4EK9 - chain A; structure by X-ray diffraction, 2.50 A resolution.

== Chain A ==
Name: Histone-lysine N-methyltransferase, H3 lysine-79 specific
Source organism: Homo sapiens
Notes: EC 2.1.1.43
Reference sequence: Q8TEK3 (DOT1L_HUMAN); residues 1-416 here = UniProt positions 1-416
Amino-acid sequence (425 residues; numbered -8 to 416; the number before each row is that of its first residue; numbers below 1 keep their minus sign (His-8 is residue -8)):
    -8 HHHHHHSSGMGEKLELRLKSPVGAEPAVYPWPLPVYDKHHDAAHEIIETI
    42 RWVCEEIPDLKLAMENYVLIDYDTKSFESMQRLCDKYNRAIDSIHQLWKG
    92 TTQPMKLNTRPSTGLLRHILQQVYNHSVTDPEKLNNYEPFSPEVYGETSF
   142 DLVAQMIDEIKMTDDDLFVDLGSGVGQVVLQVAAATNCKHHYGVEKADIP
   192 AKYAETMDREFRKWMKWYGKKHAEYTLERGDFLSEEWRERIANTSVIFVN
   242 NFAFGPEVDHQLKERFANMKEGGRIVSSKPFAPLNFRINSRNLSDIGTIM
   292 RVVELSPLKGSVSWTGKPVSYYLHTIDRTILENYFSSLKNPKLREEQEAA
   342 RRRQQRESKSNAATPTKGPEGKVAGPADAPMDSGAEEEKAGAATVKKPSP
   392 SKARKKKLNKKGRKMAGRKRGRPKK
Disordered / not traced: -8 to 4, 59-61, 333-416
Differences from the reference sequence: expression tag (-8 to 0)
Curated features (UniProtKB/Swiss-Prot):
  - region: Pro391 to Lys416 (Required for interaction with nucleosomes and DNA)
  - binding site (S-adenosyl-L-methionine): Tyr136 to Thr139, Phe159 to Gln168, Glu186, Asp222, Phe223
  - modified residue (Phosphoserine): Ser297, Ser374
  - natural variant: Cys45 (C45G: Found in a patient with developmental delay and intellectual disability; uncertain significance), Thr100 (T100M: Found in a patient with developmental delay and intellectual disability), Glu123 (E123K: Found in patients with developmental delay and intellectual disability), Glu129 (E129K: Found in a patient with developmental delay and intellectual disability)
  - mutagenesis: Gly163 to Gly165 (Abolishes methyltransferase activity), Asn241 (N241A/D: Loss of activity), Tyr312 (Y312A: Loss of activity; Y312F: No effect)
Ligand contacts: 5'-deoxy-5'-(dimethylamino)adenosine (EP4): Pro133, Glu134, Val135, Tyr136, Gly137, Gly163, Gly165, Val185, Glu186, Lys187, Ala188, Pro191, Gly221, Asp222, Phe223, Asn241, Phe245

== Overview ==
Ligands of chain A: 5'-deoxy-5'-(dimethylamino)adenosine. Curated annotation (UniProt) lists 17
S-adenosyl-L-methionine-binding residues and 5 mutagenesis sites.
Chain A is Histone-lysine N-methyltransferase, H3 lysine-79 specific (Homo sapiens); the structure, Crystal
structure of DOT1L in complex with EPZ000004, was determined by X-ray diffraction together with 4EKG and 4EKI
from the same study.
